2ZLE - chains D and F of the 13 polymer chains in the assembly; structure by electron microscopy, 28.00 A resolution (very low resolution: no residue pairs are listed; an interface is given only as per-side residue counts).

# Chain D
Protein: Outer membrane protein C
Organism: Escherichia coli
Reference sequence: P06996 (OMPC_ECOLI); residues 1189-1534 here correspond to UniProt positions 22-367 (UniProt number = residue number - 1167)
Chain sequence (346 residues; numbered 1189 to 1534; the number before each row is that of its first residue):
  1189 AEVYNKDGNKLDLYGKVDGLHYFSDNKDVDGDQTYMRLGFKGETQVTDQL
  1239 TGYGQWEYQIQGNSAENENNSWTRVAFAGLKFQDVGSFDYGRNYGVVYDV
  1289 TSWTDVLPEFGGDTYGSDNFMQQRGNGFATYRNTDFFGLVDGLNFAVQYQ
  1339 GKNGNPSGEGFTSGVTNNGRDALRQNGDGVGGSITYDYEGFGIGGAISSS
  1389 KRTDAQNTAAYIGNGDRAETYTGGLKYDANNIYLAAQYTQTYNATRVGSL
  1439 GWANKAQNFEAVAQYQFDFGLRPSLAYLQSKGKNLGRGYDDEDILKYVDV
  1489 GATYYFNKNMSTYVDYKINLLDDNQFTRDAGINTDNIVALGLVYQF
Curated features (UniProtKB/Swiss-Prot):
  - region: Gly1283 to Gly1300 (Loop L3)
  - binding site (Mg(2+)): Asn1507, Leu1509, Thr1522

# Chain F
Protein: Protease do
Organism: Escherichia coli
Notes: EC 3.4.21.-
Reference sequence: P0C0V0 (DEGP_ECOLI); the construct lacks a stretch of the UniProt sequence, so the offset changes along the chain: 1921-1971 = UniProt 27-77; 1972-2080 = UniProt 105-213; 2081-2254 = UniProt 222-395; 2255-2328 = UniProt 401-474
Chain sequence (448 residues; numbered 1921 to 2328 plus 40 insertion-coded residues; the number before each row is that of its first residue; a row labelled like 1971A-1971Z holds insertion residues (1971A, then the next letters in order)):
  1921 AETSSATTAQQMPSLAPMLEKVMPSVVSINVEGSTTVNTPRMPRNFQQFF
  1971 G
1971A-1971Z DDSPFCQEGSPFQSSPFCQGGQGGNG
 1972A G
  1972 GQQQKFMALGSGVIIDADKGYVVTNNHVVDNATVIKVQLSDGRKFDAKMV
  2022 GKDPRSDIALIQIQNPKNLTAIKMADSDALRVGDYTVAIGNPFGLGETVT
  2072 SGIVSALGR
2080A-2080H SGLNAENY
  2081 ENFIQTDAAINRGNSGGALVNLNGELIGINTAILAPDGGNIGIGFAIPSN
  2131 MVKNLTSQMVEYGQVKRGELGIMGTELNSELAKAMKVDAQRGAFVSQVLP
  2181 NSSAAKAGIKAGDVITSLNGKPISSFAALRAQVGTMPVGSKLTLGLLRDG
  2231 KQVNVNLELQQSSQNQVDSSSIFN
2254A-2254E GIEGA
  2255 EMSNKGKDQGVVVNNVKTGTPAAQIGLKKGDVIIGANQQAVKNIAELRKV
  2305 LDSKPSVLALNIQRGDSTIYLLMQ
Not modelled in the structure: 1921-1930, 1971A-1971Z, 1972A, 2080A-2080H, 2254A-2254E, 2327-2328
Curated features (UniProtKB/Swiss-Prot):
  - active site (Charge relay system): His1998, Asp2028, Ser2095
  - binding site (substrate): Glu1952, His1998, Asp2028, Gly2093 to Ser2095, Thr2111 to Ala2115, Leu2150 to Gly2154

# Chain D / chain F interface
At this resolution (28 A) residue pairs are not listed: 39 residues of chain D and 13 of chain F lie at the interface.

# In short
39 residues of chain D and 13 residues of chain F are in contact. From UniProt: 3 Mg2+-binding residues on
chain D; 3 active-site residues and 16 substrate-binding residues on chain F.
Chain D is Outer membrane protein C and chain F is Protease do, both from Escherichia coli; the structure,
Cryo-EM structure of DegP12/OMP, was determined by electron microscopy (same publication as 3CS0).
